6YY3 - chains D and F of the 4 polymer chains in the assembly; structure by X-ray diffraction, 2.00 A resolution.

# Chain D
Molecule: Methane monooxygenase component A alpha chain
Source organism: Methylosinus trichosporium OB3b
Notes: EC 1.14.13.25
UniProtKB: P27353 (MEMA_METTR); numbering as in UniProt (aligned over 1-526)
Chain sequence (526 residues; each row starts with the number of its first residue):
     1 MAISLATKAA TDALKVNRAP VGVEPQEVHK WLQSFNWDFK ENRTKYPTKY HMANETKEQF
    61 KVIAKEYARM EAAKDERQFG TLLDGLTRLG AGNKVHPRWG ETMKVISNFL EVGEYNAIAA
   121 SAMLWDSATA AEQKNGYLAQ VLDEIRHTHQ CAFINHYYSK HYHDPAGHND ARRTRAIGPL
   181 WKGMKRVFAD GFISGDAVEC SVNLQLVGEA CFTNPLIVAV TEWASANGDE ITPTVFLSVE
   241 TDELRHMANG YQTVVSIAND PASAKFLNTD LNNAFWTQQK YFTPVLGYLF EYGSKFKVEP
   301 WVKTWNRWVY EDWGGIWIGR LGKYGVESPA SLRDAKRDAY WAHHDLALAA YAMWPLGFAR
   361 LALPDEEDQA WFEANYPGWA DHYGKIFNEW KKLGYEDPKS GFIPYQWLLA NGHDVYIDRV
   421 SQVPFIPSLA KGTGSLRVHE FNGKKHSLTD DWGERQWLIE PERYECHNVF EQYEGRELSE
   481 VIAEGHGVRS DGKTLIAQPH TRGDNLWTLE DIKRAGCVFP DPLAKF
Unresolved in the structure: 1-11
Swiss-Prot annotation at these positions:
  - active site: Cys151
  - binding site (Fe cation): Glu114, Glu144, His147, Glu209, Glu243, His246
Metal / ion sites: Fe2+ site 1: Glu114, Glu144, His147, Glu243; Fe2+ site 2: Glu144, Glu209, Glu243, His246

# Chain F
Molecule: Methane monooxygenase
Source organism: Methylosinus trichosporium OB3b
UniProtKB: A0A1A6FHH2 (A0A1A6FHH2_9RHIZ); numbering as in UniProt (aligned over 1-169)
Chain sequence (169 residues; numbered 1 to 169; the number before each row is that of its first residue):
     1 MAKREPIHDN SIRTEWEAKI AKLTSVDQAT KFIQDFRLAY TSPFRKSYDI DVDYQYIERK
    61 IEEKLSVLKT EKLPVADLIT KATTGEDAAA VEATWIAKIK AAKSKYEAER IHIEFRQLYK
   121 PPVLPVNVFL RTDAALGTVL MEIRNTDYYG TPLEGLRKER GVKVLHLQA
Unresolved in the structure: 1

# Chain D / chain F interface
Pairs across the interface (98; chain D residue first):
  Lys45(D) with Ala134(F)
  Pro47(D) with Ala134(F); Thr138(F); Met141(F)
  Thr48(D) with Thr138(F), hydrogen bond (backbone-side chain); Met141(F)
  Lys49(D) with Met141(F); Asn145(F), hydrogen bond
  Asp196(D) with Met141(F)
  Phe266(D) with Glu142(F); Asn145(F); Thr146(F)
  Thr269(D) with Tyr148(F); Tyr149(F)
  Asn272(D) with Tyr149(F), hydrogen bond
  Asn273(D) with Tyr148(F); Tyr149(F), hydrogen bond
  Pro427(D) with Gln168(F)
  Ser435(D) with Gln168(F)
  Leu436(D) with His166(F); Leu167(F); Gln168(F), hydrogen bond (backbone-backbone)
  Arg437(D) with His166(F); Leu167(F)
  Val438(D) with Val164(F); Leu165(F), hydrogen bond (backbone-backbone); His166(F), hydrogen bond (backbone-backbone)
  His439(D) with Arg157(F); Val162(F); Lys163(F); Val164(F)
  Glu440(D) with Val162(F); Lys163(F), hydrogen bond (backbone-backbone); Leu165(F)
  Phe441(D) with Pro43(F); Phe44(F), hydrophobic; Arg160(F); Gly161(F); Val162(F), hydrophobic
  Asn442(D) with Pro43(F), hydrogen bond (side chain-backbone); Phe44(F); Arg45(F), hydrogen bond (side chain-backbone); Tyr48(F)
  Lys444(D) with Tyr48(F); Asp51(F), salt bridge
  Lys445(D) with Leu165(F)
  Asp451(D) with Leu153(F)
  Trp452(D) with Tyr149(F), hydrophobic
  Glu454(D) with Leu153(F); Arg157(F), salt bridge
  Arg455(D) with Tyr148(F), hydrogen bond (side chain-backbone); Tyr149(F); Thr151(F), hydrogen bond (side chain-backbone); Pro152(F); Leu153(F); Leu156(F)
  Gln456(D) with Tyr148(F)
  Trp457(D) with Val162(F), hydrophobic
  Leu458(D) with Arg157(F); Arg160(F), hydrogen bond (backbone-side chain)
  Ile459(D) with Glu109(F); Arg144(F), hydrogen bond (backbone-side chain); Tyr148(F); Leu156(F), hydrophobic; Arg160(F), hydrogen bond (backbone-side chain)
  Glu460(D) with Arg144(F); Tyr148(F), hydrogen bond
  Pro461(D) with Pro43(F); Arg160(F)
  Glu462(D) with Pro43(F); Ile113(F); Arg144(F), salt bridge
  Glu465(D) with Ser42(F); Pro43(F); Arg45(F), salt bridge
  His467(D) with Asp51(F), salt bridge; Val52(F); Gln55(F)
  Glu471(D) with Arg4(F); Val52(F)
  Gln472(D) with Arg4(F); Ile7(F); Val52(F)
  Tyr473(D) with Ile7(F), hydrophobic
  Glu474(D) with Ala2(F), hydrogen bond (side chain-backbone); Lys3(F); Arg4(F), hydrogen bond (backbone-backbone)
  Gly475(D) with Ala2(F); Lys3(F)
  Arg476(D) with Arg4(F); Glu5(F); Pro6(F); Ile7(F)
  Glu484(D) with Pro6(F); Ile7(F), hydrogen bond (side chain-backbone); His8(F)
  Phe526(D) with Leu165(F); His166(F)
Also at the interface, not in a pair above, chain D (45 interface residues in all): Lys265, Asp270, Phe425, Gly443
Also at the interface, not in a pair above, chain F (45 interface residues in all): Tyr54, Lys105, Gly137, Leu140, Gly150

# Summary
Chain D and chain F each contribute 45 residues to their interface; the contacts include 19 hydrogen bonds and
5 salt bridges. Polar contacts include Lys444(D)-Asp51(F), Glu454(D)-Arg157(F) and Glu462(D)-Arg144(F).
Curated annotation (UniProt) lists active-site residue Cys151(D) and 6 Fe cation-binding residues on chain D.
Here chain D is Methane monooxygenase component A alpha chain and chain F is Methane monooxygenase, both from
Methylosinus trichosporium OB3b. Entry 6YY3 (XFEL structure of the Soluble methane monooxygenase hydroxylase
and regulatory subunit complex, from Methylosinus trichosporium OB3b ...) was determined by X-ray diffraction
(same publication as 6YD0, 6YDI and 6YDU).
